6HW0 - chains C and D of the 28 polymer chains in the assembly; structure by X-ray diffraction, 2.80 A resolution.

[Chain C]
Protein: Proteasome subunit alpha type-4
From: Saccharomyces cerevisiae (strain ATCC 204508 / S288c)
Notes: EC 3.4.25.1
Reference sequence: P40303 (PSA4_YEAST); residues -1 to 252 here correspond to UniProt positions 1-254 (UniProt number = residue number + 2)
Chain sequence (254 residues; each row starts with the number of its first residue; numbers below 1 keep their minus sign (Met-1 is residue -1)):
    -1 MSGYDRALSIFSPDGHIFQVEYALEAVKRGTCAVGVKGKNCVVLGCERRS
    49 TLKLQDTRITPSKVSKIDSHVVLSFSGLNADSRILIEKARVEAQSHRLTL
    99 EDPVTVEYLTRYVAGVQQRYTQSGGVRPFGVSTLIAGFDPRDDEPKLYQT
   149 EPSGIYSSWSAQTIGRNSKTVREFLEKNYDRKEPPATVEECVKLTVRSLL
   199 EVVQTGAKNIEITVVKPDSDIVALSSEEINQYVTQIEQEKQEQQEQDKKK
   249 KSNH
Unresolved in the structure: -1 to 0, 241-252
Swiss-Prot annotation at these positions:
  - modified residue: Thr58 (Phosphothreonine)

[Chain D]
Protein: Proteasome subunit alpha type-5
From: Saccharomyces cerevisiae (strain ATCC 204508 / S288c)
Notes: EC 3.4.25.1
Reference sequence: P32379 (PSA5_YEAST); residues -7 to 252 here correspond to UniProt positions 1-260 (UniProt number = residue number + 8)
Chain sequence (260 residues; row label = number of the first residue in the row; numbers below 1 keep their minus sign (Met-7 is residue -7)):
    -7 MFLTRSEYDRGVSTFSPEGRLFQVEYSLEAIKLGSTAIGIATKEGVVLGV
    43 EKRATSPLLESDSIEKIVEIDRHIGCAMSGLTADARSMIEHARTAAVTHN
    93 LYYDEDINVESLTQSVCDLALRFGEGASGEERLMSRPFGVALLIAGHDAD
   143 DGYQLFHAEPSGTFYRYNAKAIGSGSEGAQAELLNEWHSSLTLKEAELLV
   193 LKILKQVMEEKLDENNAQLSCITKQDGFKIYDNEKTAELIKELKEKEAAE
   243 SPEEADVEMS
Unresolved in the structure: -7 to 0, 118-124, 243-252

[Interface between chain C and chain D]
Pairs across the interface - 61 pairs, chain C then chain D:
  Asp3(C) with Glu117(D)
  Arg4(C) with Asp1(D)
  Ala5(C) with Val4(D), hydrophobic; Glu117(D), hydrogen bond (backbone-side chain); Ser127(D)
  Ser7(C) with Ser127(D); Arg128(D)
  Ile8(C) with Gln15(D)
  Phe9(C) with Gln15(D); Tyr18(D), hydrophobic; Ser19(D); Ala22(D), hydrophobic; Leu73(D), hydrophobic; Arg128(D); Pro129(D); Gly131(D)
  Ser10(C) with Tyr18(D)
  Pro11(C) with Tyr18(D), hydrophobic; Glu21(D)
  Gly13(C) with Tyr18(D); Glu21(D); Ala22(D)
  His14(C) with Leu25(D)
  Ile15(C) with Leu73(D), hydrophobic; Arg128(D)
  Lys35(C) with Glu52(D), salt bridge
  Gln116(C) with Ala75(D); Asp76(D)
  Thr119(C) with Arg128(D), hydrogen bond (backbone-side chain)
  Gln120(C) with Met126(D); Ser127(D), hydrogen bond (backbone-backbone); Arg128(D); Phe130(D)
  Ser121(C) with Ser127(D)
  Gly122(C) with Ser127(D)
  Ser151(C) with Ala75(D)
  Gly152(C) with Ala75(D)
  Ile153(C) with Thr74(D); Ala75(D)
  Ser155(C) with Leu51(D); Ser55(D)
  Ser156(C) with Leu51(D); Glu52(D), hydrogen bond; Ser55(D), hydrogen bond (backbone-side chain)
  Trp157(C) with Thr47(D); Ser48(D); Leu50(D); Leu51(D); Glu52(D)
  Ser158(C) with Leu50(D), hydrogen bond (backbone-backbone); Glu52(D), hydrogen bond
  Ala159(C) with Leu50(D)
  Leu173(C) with Leu50(D), hydrophobic
  Glu174(C) with Ser48(D), hydrogen bond; Pro49(D); Leu50(D)
  Tyr177(C) with Leu50(D), hydrophobic
  Arg179(C) with Pro49(D), hydrogen bond (side chain-backbone); Leu50(D); Leu51(D), hydrogen bond (side chain-backbone); Glu52(D)
Interface residues without a listed pair, chain C (32 interface residues in all): Asp12, Tyr154, Arg170
Interface residues without a listed pair, chain D (29 interface residues in all): Ser53, Glu57, Ser79

[In short]
The interface between chain C and chain D involves 32 residues on one side and 29 on the other, with 10
hydrogen bonds and 1 salt bridge. Among the polar pairs are Lys35(C)-Glu52(D), Ala5(C)-Glu117(D) and
Thr119(C)-Arg128(D).
Chain C is Proteasome subunit alpha type-4 and chain D is Proteasome subunit alpha type-5, both from
Saccharomyces cerevisiae (strain ATCC 204508 / S288c); the structure, Yeast 20S proteasome in complex with 7,
was determined by X-ray diffraction (same publication as 6HTB, 6HTC, 6HTD, 6HTP, 6HTR, 6HUB and 30 further
entries).
